1LI1 - chains A and B of the 6 polymer chains in the assembly; structure by X-ray diffraction, 1.90 A resolution.

# Chain A (and B)
Protein: Collagen alpha 1(IV)
From: Homo sapiens
Notes: fragment: noncollagenous domain 1; chain B of this document is another copy of the same molecule, construct and numbering; everything in this record applies to it too
Reference sequence: P02462 (CO4A1_HUMAN); residues 1-229 here correspond to UniProt positions 1441-1669 (UniProt number = residue number + 1440)
Sequence (229 residues; numbered 1 to 229; the number before each row is that of its first residue):
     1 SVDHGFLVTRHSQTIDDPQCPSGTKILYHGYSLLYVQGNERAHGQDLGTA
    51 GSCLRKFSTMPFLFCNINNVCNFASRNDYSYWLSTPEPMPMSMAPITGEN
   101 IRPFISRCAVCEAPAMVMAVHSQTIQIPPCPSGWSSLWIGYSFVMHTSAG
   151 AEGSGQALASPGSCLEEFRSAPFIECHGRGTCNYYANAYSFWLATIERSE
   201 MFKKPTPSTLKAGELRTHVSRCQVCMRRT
Disordered / not traced: 1 (chain B: 1-2)
Disulfide bonds: Cys20-Cys111, Cys53-Cys108, Cys65-Cys71, Cys130-Cys225, Cys164-Cys222, Cys176-Cys182
Swiss-Prot annotation at these positions:
  - cross-link: Met93 (S-Lysyl-methionine sulfilimine (Met-Lys) (interchain with K-1651)), Lys211 (S-Lysyl-methionine sulfilimine (Lys-Met) (interchain with M-1533))
From the paper describing this entry:
  - self-association interface (contacts with another copy of this molecule); pairs are residue here / residue on that copy: Glu40-Gln37, Glu40-Glu40, Arg76-Glu175 (hydrogen bond)

# Chain A / chain B interface
Contacting residue pairs (111; chain A residue first):
  Asp3(A) - Arg227(B)  salt bridge
  Asp3(A) - Thr229(B)
  His4(A) - His4(B)  hydrogen bond
  His4(A) - Phe6(B)
  His4(A) - Ala115(B)
  His4(A) - Met116(B)  hydrogen bond (backbone-backbone)
  His4(A) - Arg227(B)
  Gly5(A) - Met116(B)
  Gly5(A) - Trp134(B)
  Gly5(A) - Arg227(B)
  Phe6(A) - Met116(B)  hydrophobic
  Leu7(A) - Met118(B)  hydrophobic
  Leu7(A) - Trp134(B)  hydrophobic
  Lys25(A) - Ser132(B)  hydrogen bond
  Leu27(A) - Ser132(B)
  Tyr28(A) - Met118(B)
  Tyr28(A) - Val120(B)
  Tyr31(A) - Met201(B)
  Tyr31(A) - Phe202(B)
  Val36(A) - Met145(B)  hydrophobic
  Gly38(A) - Met145(B)
  Gly38(A) - Phe191(B)
  Asn39(A) - Thr147(B)  hydrogen bond
  Asn39(A) - Ala151(B)
  Asn39(A) - Tyr189(B)
  Asn39(A) - Phe191(B)
  Arg41(A) - Ala151(B)
  Arg41(A) - Gly153(B)  hydrogen bond (side chain-backbone)
  Arg41(A) - Ser154(B)
  His43(A) - Val144(B)
  His43(A) - Met145(B)
  His43(A) - Gly155(B)
  His43(A) - Gln156(B)  hydrogen bond (side chain-backbone)
  Gln45(A) - Gln156(B)  hydrogen bond (side chain-backbone)
  Gln45(A) - Ala157(B)
  Gln45(A) - Leu158(B)  hydrogen bond (side chain-backbone)
  Ala50(A) - Met118(B)  hydrophobic
  Ala50(A) - Ala159(B)
  Gly51(A) - Leu158(B)
  Gly51(A) - Ala159(B)
  Leu54(A) - Gln123(B)
  Arg55(A) - Val120(B)
  Arg55(A) - His121(B)
  Arg55(A) - Gln123(B)  hydrogen bond (backbone-side chain)
  Arg55(A) - Pro128(B)
  Lys56(A) - Ser122(B)
  Lys56(A) - Gln123(B)  hydrogen bond (backbone-side chain)
  Lys56(A) - Thr124(B)
  Lys56(A) - Ile196(B)
  Lys56(A) - Met201(B)
  Phe57(A) - Ile196(B)
  Phe57(A) - Met201(B)  hydrogen bond (backbone-side chain)
  Phe57(A) - Phe202(B)  hydrophobic
  Ser58(A) - Ile196(B)
  Ser58(A) - Met201(B)
  Ser58(A) - Pro205(B)
  Thr59(A) - Pro205(B)
  Met60(A) - Pro205(B)  hydrophobic
  Pro61(A) - Leu193(B)
  Pro61(A) - Ala194(B)  hydrogen bond (backbone-backbone)
  Phe62(A) - Phe191(B)  hydrophobic
  Phe62(A) - Trp192(B)
  Phe62(A) - Ala194(B)
  Leu63(A) - Ser190(B)
  Leu63(A) - Phe191(B)
  Leu63(A) - Trp192(B)  hydrogen bond (backbone-backbone)
  Leu63(A) - His218(B)
  Phe64(A) - Tyr189(B)  hydrophobic
  Phe64(A) - Ser190(B)
  Phe64(A) - Phe191(B)  hydrophobic
  Cys65(A) - Phe168(B)  hydrophobic
  Cys65(A) - Ser170(B)
  Cys65(A) - Ala188(B)
  Cys65(A) - Tyr189(B)
  Cys65(A) - Ser190(B)  hydrogen bond (backbone-backbone)
  Cys65(A) - Trp192(B)
  Asn66(A) - Ser170(B)  hydrogen bond (backbone-side chain)
  Asn66(A) - Ala188(B)
  Ile67(A) - Ala171(B)  hydrophobic
  Ile67(A) - Tyr185(B)
  Ile67(A) - Ala186(B)
  Asn69(A) - Ser170(B)
  Asn69(A) - Lys211(B)
  Asn69(A) - Ala212(B)  hydrogen bond (backbone-backbone)
  Asn69(A) - Leu215(B)
  Val70(A) - Ser170(B)
  Val70(A) - Thr209(B)
  Val70(A) - Leu210(B)
  Cys71(A) - Thr209(B)
  Cys71(A) - Leu210(B)  hydrogen bond (backbone-backbone)
  Cys71(A) - Leu215(B)  hydrophobic
  Asn72(A) - Ser208(B)
  Asn72(A) - Thr209(B)  hydrogen bond
  Phe73(A) - Ala194(B)  hydrophobic
  Phe73(A) - Pro205(B)  hydrophobic
  Phe73(A) - Thr206(B)
  Phe73(A) - Pro207(B)
  Phe73(A) - Ser208(B)  hydrogen bond (backbone-backbone)
  Ala74(A) - Pro205(B)  hydrophobic
  Ala74(A) - Pro207(B)
  Ser75(A) - Pro207(B)
  Ser75(A) - Ser208(B)
  Arg76(A) - Tyr189(B)  hydrogen bond
  Gly98(A) - Phe202(B)
  Glu99(A) - Phe202(B)  hydrogen bond (backbone-backbone)
  Arg102(A) - Phe202(B)
  Glu112(A) - Trp134(B)  hydrogen bond
  Glu112(A) - Arg227(B)  salt bridge
  Gly178(A) - Pro205(B)
  Arg179(A) - Lys204(B)  hydrogen bond (backbone-side chain)
  Gly180(A) - Pro205(B)
Also at the interface, not in a pair above, chain A (52 interface residues in all): Leu33, Gln37, Thr49, Asp78, Ile101, Ile105
Also at the interface, not in a pair above, chain B (61 interface residues in all): Met89, Pro114, Pro129, Pro131, Glu152, Tyr184, Lys203, Val219, Arg228

# Overview
52 residues of chain A and 61 residues of chain B are in contact; the contacts include 23 hydrogen bonds and 2
salt bridges. Polar pairs include Asp3(A)-Arg227(B), Glu112(A)-Arg227(B) and His4(A)-His4(B). From the paper:
a self-association interface involving Glu40(A) and Arg76(A).
Both chains are Collagen alpha 1(IV) (Homo sapiens). Entry 1LI1 (The 1.9-A crystal structure of the
noncollagenous (NC1) domain of human placenta collagen IV shows stabilization ...) was determined by X-ray
diffraction.
